PDB entry 2G7B | X-ray diffraction, 1.18 A resolution | chain A

# Chain A
Protein: Cellular retinoic acid-binding protein 2
From: Homo sapiens
UniProt: P29373 (RABP2_HUMAN); numbering as in UniProt (aligned over 1-137)
Sequence (137 residues; each row starts with the number of its first residue):
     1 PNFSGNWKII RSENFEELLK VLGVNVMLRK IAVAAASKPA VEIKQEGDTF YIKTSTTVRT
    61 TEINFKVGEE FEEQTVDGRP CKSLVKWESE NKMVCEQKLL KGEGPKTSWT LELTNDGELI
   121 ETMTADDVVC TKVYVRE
Construct notes: engineered mutation Leu-111 (Arg in P29373), Glu-121 (Leu in P29373), Lys-132 (Arg in P29373)
Covalent attachments: retinal (RET) linked to Lys-132
Residues lining bound ligands: retinal (RET): Phe-15, Leu-19, Val-24, Leu-28, Ile-31, Ala-32, Ala-36, Pro-39, Thr-54, Thr-56, Val-58, Arg-59, Val-76, Asp-77, Glu-121, Met-123, Tyr-134

# Overview
Retinal is covalently linked to Lys-132.
Chain A is Cellular retinoic acid-binding protein 2 (Homo sapiens); the structure, Crystal Structure of the
R132K:R111L:L121E mutant of Cellular Retinoic Acid Binding Protein Type II In Complex ..., was determined by
X-ray diffraction, deposited together with 2G78 and 2G79.
